Entry 2W4W (electron microscopy, 35.00 A resolution (very low resolution: no residue pairs are listed; an interface is given only as per-side residue counts)); this record covers chains C and Y of the 3 polymer chains in the assembly.

== Chain C ==
Protein: Myosin heavy chain, striated muscle
Source organism: Argopecten irradians
Reference sequence: P24733 (MYS_AEQIR); residues 5-835 here = UniProt positions 5-835
Chain sequence (831 residues; row label = number of the first residue in the row):
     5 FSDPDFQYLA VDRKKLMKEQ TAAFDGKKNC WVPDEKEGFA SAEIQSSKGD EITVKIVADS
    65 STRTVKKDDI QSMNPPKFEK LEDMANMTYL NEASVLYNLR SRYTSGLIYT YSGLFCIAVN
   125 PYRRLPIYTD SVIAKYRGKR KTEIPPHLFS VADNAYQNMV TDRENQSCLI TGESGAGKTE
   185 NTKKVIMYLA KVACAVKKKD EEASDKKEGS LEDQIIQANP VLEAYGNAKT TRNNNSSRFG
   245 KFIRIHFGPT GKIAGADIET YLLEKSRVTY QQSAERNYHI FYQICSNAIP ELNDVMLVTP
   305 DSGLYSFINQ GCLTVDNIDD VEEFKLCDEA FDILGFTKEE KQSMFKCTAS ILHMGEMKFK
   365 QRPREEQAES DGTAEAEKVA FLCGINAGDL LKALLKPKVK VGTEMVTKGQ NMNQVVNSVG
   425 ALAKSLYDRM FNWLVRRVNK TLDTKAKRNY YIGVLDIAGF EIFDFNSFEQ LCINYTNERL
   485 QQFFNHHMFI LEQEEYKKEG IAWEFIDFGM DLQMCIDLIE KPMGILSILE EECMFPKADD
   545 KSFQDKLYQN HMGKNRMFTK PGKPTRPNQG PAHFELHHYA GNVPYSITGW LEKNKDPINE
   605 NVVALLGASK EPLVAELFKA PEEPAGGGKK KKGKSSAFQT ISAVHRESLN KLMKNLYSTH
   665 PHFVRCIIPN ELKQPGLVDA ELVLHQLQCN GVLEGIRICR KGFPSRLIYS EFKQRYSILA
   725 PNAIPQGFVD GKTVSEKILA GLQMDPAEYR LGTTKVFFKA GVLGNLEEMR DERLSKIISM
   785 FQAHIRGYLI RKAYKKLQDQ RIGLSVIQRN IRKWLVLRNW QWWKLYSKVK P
Unresolved in the structure: 17-23, 197-215, 403-409, 621-642, 730-733
UniProt features mapped onto this chain:
  - region: Leu653 to Glu675 (Actin-binding)
  - binding site (ATP): Gly176 to Thr183

== Chain Y ==
Protein: Myosin regulatory light chain, striated adductor muscle
Source organism: Argopecten irradians
Reference sequence: P13543 (MLR_AEQIR); residues 15-150 here correspond to UniProt positions 16-151 (UniProt number = residue number + 1)
Chain sequence (136 residues; numbered 15 to 150; the number before each row is that of its first residue):
    15 KQIQEMKEAF SMIDVDRDGF VSKEDIKAIS EQLGRAPDDK ELTAMLKEAP GPLNFTMFLS
    75 IFSDKLSGTD SEETIRNAFA MFDEQETKKL NIEYIKDLLE NMGDNFNKDE MRMTFKEAPV
   135 EGGKFDYVKF TAMIKG
UniProt features mapped onto this chain:
  - binding site (Ca(2+)): Asp28, Asp30, Asp32, Asp39

== How chain C and chain Y interact ==
At this resolution (35 A) residue pairs are not listed: 26 residues of chain C and 35 of chain Y lie at the interface.

== Summary ==
Chain C and chain Y form an interface of 26 and 35 residues respectively. From UniProt: 8 ATP-binding residues
on chain C; 4 Ca2+-binding residues on chain Y.
Chain C is Myosin heavy chain, striated muscle and chain Y is Myosin regulatory light chain, striated adductor
muscle, both from Argopecten irradians; the structure, Isometrically contracting insect asynchronous flight
muscle quick frozen after a quick stretch step, was determined by electron microscopy together with 2W4V from
the same study.
